PDB entry 4GR9 | X-ray diffraction, 2.29 A resolution | chains A and B

[Chain A (and B)]
Name: Ribosyldihydronicotinamide dehydrogenase [quinone]
Organism: Homo sapiens
Notes: EC 1.10.99.2; chain B of this document is another copy of the same molecule, construct and numbering; everything in this record applies to it too
Reference sequence: P16083 (NQO2_HUMAN); residues 1-230 here correspond to UniProt positions 2-231 (UniProt number = residue number + 1)
Sequence (230 residues; row label = number of the first residue in the row):
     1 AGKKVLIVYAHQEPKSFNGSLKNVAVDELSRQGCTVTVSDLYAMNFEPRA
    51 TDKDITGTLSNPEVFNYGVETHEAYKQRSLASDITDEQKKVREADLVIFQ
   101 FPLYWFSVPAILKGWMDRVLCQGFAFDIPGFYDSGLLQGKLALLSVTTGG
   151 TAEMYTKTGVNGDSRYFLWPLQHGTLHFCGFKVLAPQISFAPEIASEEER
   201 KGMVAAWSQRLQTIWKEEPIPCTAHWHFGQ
Bound ions: Zn2+: His-173, His-177, Cys-222
Small-molecule neighbours:
  - 372 (N-[(3R)-3-(cyanomethyl)-1-methyl-2-oxo-2,3-dihydro-1H-indol-5-yl]acetamide), molecule 1: Gly-68, Gln-122, Phe-126, Gly-174, Phe-178
  - 372, molecule 2: Trp-105, Phe-106, Gly-149, Gly-150, Tyr-155, Asn-161
  - FAD (flavin-adenine dinucleotide), molecule 1: His-11, Lys-15, Ser-16, Phe-17, Asn-18, Ser-20, Pro-102, Leu-103, Tyr-104, Trp-105, Phe-106, Thr-147, Thr-148, Gly-149, Gly-150, Tyr-155, Pro-192, Glu-193, Glu-197, Arg-200, Lys-201, Val-204
  - FAD, molecule 2: Asn-66, Tyr-67, Gly-68, Asp-117
UniProt features mapped onto this chain:
  - binding site (FAD): His-11, Phe-17 to Ser-20, Leu-103 to Phe-106, Thr-147 to Gly-150, Tyr-155, Glu-193, Arg-200
  - binding site (substrate): Phe-126 to Ile-128
  - binding site (Zn(2+)): His-173, His-177, Cys-222
  - modified residue (Phosphoserine): Ser-79, Ser-196

[Chain A / chain B interface]
Pairs across the interface - 86 pairs, chain A then chain B:
  Gln-12(A) with Ala-50(B), hydrogen bond (side chain-backbone); Phe-65(B); Tyr-67(B)
  Glu-13(A) with Val-64(B); Phe-65(B), hydrogen bond (side chain-backbone)
  Lys-15(A) with Glu-63(B); Val-64(B)
  Tyr-42(A) with Ala-50(B)
  Asn-45(A) with Arg-49(B), hydrogen bond (backbone-side chain)
  Phe-46(A) with Arg-49(B), hydrogen bond (backbone-side chain)
  Glu-47(A) with Arg-49(B)
  Pro-48(A) with Pro-48(B), hydrophobic; Arg-49(B); Ala-110(B)
  Arg-49(A) with Asn-45(B), hydrogen bond (side chain-backbone); Phe-46(B), hydrogen bond (side chain-backbone); Glu-47(B), salt bridge; Pro-48(B)
  Ala-50(A) with Gln-12(B), hydrogen bond (backbone-side chain); Tyr-42(B); Tyr-104(B), hydrophobic
  Glu-63(A) with Glu-13(B)
  Val-64(A) with Glu-13(B)
  Phe-65(A) with Gln-12(B); Glu-13(B), hydrogen bond (backbone-side chain)
  Asn-66(A) with Glu-193(B)
  Tyr-67(A) with Gln-12(B)
  Tyr-104(A) with Tyr-67(B); Lys-113(B), hydrogen bond (backbone-side chain); Asp-117(B)
  Trp-105(A) with Met-116(B), hydrogen bond (side chain-backbone); Asp-117(B); Leu-120(B); Phe-126(B), hydrophobic; Pro-170(B); Gly-174(B); Thr-175(B); Phe-178(B), hydrophobic; Cys-179(B), hydrophobic
  Phe-106(A) with Tyr-132(B); Trp-169(B); Pro-170(B), hydrophobic; Gly-174(B)
  Ser-107(A) with Lys-113(B)
  Val-108(A) with Lys-113(B), hydrogen bond (backbone-side chain)
  Pro-109(A) with Asp-117(B)
  Ala-110(A) with Pro-48(B); Ala-110(B); Lys-113(B); Gly-114(B); Asp-117(B), hydrogen bond (backbone-side chain)
  Ile-111(A) with Arg-49(B)
  Lys-113(A) with Tyr-104(B), hydrogen bond (side chain-backbone); Ser-107(B); Val-108(B), hydrogen bond (side chain-backbone); Ala-110(B)
  Gly-114(A) with Ala-110(B)
  Met-116(A) with Trp-105(B), hydrogen bond (backbone-side chain)
  Asp-117(A) with Tyr-104(B); Trp-105(B); Pro-109(B); Ala-110(B), hydrogen bond (side chain-backbone)
  Leu-120(A) with Trp-105(B)
  Phe-126(A) with Trp-105(B), hydrophobic
  Tyr-132(A) with Phe-106(B); Val-160(B); Asn-161(B), hydrogen bond
  Val-160(A) with Tyr-132(B), hydrogen bond (backbone-side chain); His-173(B), hydrogen bond (backbone-side chain)
  Asn-161(A) with Tyr-132(B), hydrogen bond; Trp-169(B)
  Tyr-166(A) with Trp-169(B); Phe-228(B), hydrophobic
  Trp-169(A) with Phe-106(B); Asn-161(B); Tyr-166(B)
  Pro-170(A) with Phe-106(B), hydrophobic
  His-173(A) with Val-160(B), hydrogen bond (side chain-backbone)
  Gly-174(A) with Trp-105(B); Phe-106(B)
  Thr-175(A) with Trp-105(B)
  Phe-178(A) with Trp-105(B), hydrophobic
  Cys-179(A) with Trp-105(B), hydrophobic
  Glu-193(A) with Asn-66(B), hydrogen bond
  Phe-228(A) with Tyr-166(B), hydrophobic; Phe-228(B), hydrophobic
Other interface residues (no listed pair), chain A (46 interface residues in all): His-11, Thr-51, Gly-162, Phe-167
Other interface residues (no listed pair), chain B (45 interface residues in all): Lys-15, Thr-51, Ile-111, Gly-162, Phe-167

[In short]
46 residues of chain A and 45 residues of chain B are in contact, with 22 hydrogen bonds and 1 salt bridge.
Among the polar pairs are Arg-49(A)/Glu-47(B), Gln-12(A)/Ala-50(B) and Glu-13(A)/Phe-65(B). Ligands of chain
A: flavin-adenine dinucleotide and compound 372.
Both chains are Ribosyldihydronicotinamide dehydrogenase [quinone] (Homo sapiens). Entry 4GR9 (Synthesis of
novel MT3 receptor ligands via unusual Knoevenagel condensation) was determined by X-ray diffraction (same
publication as 4GQI).
